6J2X - chains J and K of the 47 polymer chains in the assembly; structure by electron microscopy, 3.80 A resolution.

[Chain J]
Name: 26S proteasome regulatory subunit 8 homolog
Organism: Saccharomyces cerevisiae S288c
UniProt: Q01939 (PRS8_YEAST); residue numbers follow UniProt; this construct covers 1-405
Chain sequence (405 residues; row label = number of the first residue in the row):
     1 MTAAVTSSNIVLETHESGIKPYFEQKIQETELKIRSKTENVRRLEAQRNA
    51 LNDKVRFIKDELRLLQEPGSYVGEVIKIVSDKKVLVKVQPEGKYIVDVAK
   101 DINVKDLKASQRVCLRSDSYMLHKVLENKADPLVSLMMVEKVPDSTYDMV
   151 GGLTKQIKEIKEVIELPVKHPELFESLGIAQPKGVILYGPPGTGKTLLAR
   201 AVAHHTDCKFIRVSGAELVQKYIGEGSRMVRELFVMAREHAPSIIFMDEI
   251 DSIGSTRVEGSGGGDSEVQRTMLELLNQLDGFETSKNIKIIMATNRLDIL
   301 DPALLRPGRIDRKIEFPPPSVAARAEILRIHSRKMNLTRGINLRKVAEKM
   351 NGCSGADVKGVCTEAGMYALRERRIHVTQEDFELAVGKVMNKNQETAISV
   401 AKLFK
Disordered / not traced: 1-23, 397-405
Curated features (UniProtKB/Swiss-Prot):
  - binding site (ATP): Gly-189 to Thr-196
  - modified residue: Thr-2 (N-acetylthreonine)

[Chain K]
Name: 26S proteasome regulatory subunit 6B homolog
Organism: Saccharomyces cerevisiae S288c
UniProt: P33298 (PRS6B_YEAST); residues 1-428 here = UniProt positions 1-428
Chain sequence (428 residues; each row starts with the number of its first residue):
     1 MEELGIVTPVEKAVEEKPAVKSYASLLAQLNGTVNNNSALSNVNSDIYFK
    51 LKKLEKEYELLTLQEDYIKDEQRHLKRELKRAQEEVKRIQSVPLVIGQFL
   101 EPIDQNTGIVSSTTGMSYVVRILSTLDRELLKPSMSVALHRHSNALVDIL
   151 PPDSDSSISVMGENEKPDVTYADVGGLDMQKQEIREAVELPLVQADLYEQ
   201 IGIDPPRGVLLYGPPGTGKTMLVKAVANSTKAAFIRVNGSEFVHKYLGEG
   251 PRMVRDVFRLARENAPSIIFIDEVDSIATKRFDAQTGSDREVQRILIELL
   301 TQMDGFDQSTNVKVIMATNRADTLDPALLRPGRLDRKIEFPSLRDRRERR
   351 LIFGTIASKMSLAPEADLDSLIIRNDSLSGAVIAAIMQEAGLRAVRKNRY
   401 VILQSDLEEAYATQVKTDNTVDKFDFYK
Disordered / not traced: 1-47
Curated features (UniProtKB/Swiss-Prot):
  - binding site (ATP): Gly-213 to Thr-220
  - modified residue: Met-1 (N-acetylmethionine)
  - cross-link: Lys-280 (Glycyl lysine isopeptide (Lys-Gly) (interchain with G-Cter in ubiquitin))

[Interface between chain J and chain K]
Contacting residue pairs (90; chain J residue first):
  Glu-24(J) / Leu-51(K)
  Lys-26(J) / Glu-55(K)
  Ile-27(J) / Leu-51(K)
  Ile-27(J) / Glu-55(K)
  Thr-30(J) / Tyr-58(K)  hydrogen bond (backbone-side chain)
  Glu-31(J) / Tyr-58(K)
  Lys-33(J) / Tyr-58(K)
  Ile-34(J) / Tyr-58(K)
  Lys-37(J) / Tyr-58(K)
  Lys-37(J) / Leu-61(K)
  Lys-37(J) / Thr-62(K)
  Thr-38(J) / Leu-61(K)
  Asn-40(J) / Glu-65(K)  hydrogen bond
  Val-41(J) / Leu-61(K)
  Val-41(J) / Gln-64(K)
  Leu-44(J) / Ile-68(K)
  Leu-44(J) / Lys-69(K)
  Leu-44(J) / Gln-72(K)  hydrogen bond (backbone-side chain)
  Glu-45(J) / Ile-68(K)
  Gln-47(J) / Gln-72(K)
  Arg-48(J) / Ile-68(K)
  Arg-48(J) / Glu-71(K)
  Arg-48(J) / Gln-72(K)
  Arg-48(J) / Leu-75(K)
  Leu-51(J) / Leu-75(K)  hydrophobic
  Leu-51(J) / Leu-79(K)  hydrophobic
  Asn-52(J) / Leu-75(K)
  Lys-54(J) / Leu-79(K)
  Val-55(J) / Leu-79(K)  hydrophobic
  Ile-58(J) / Ala-82(K)
  Ile-58(J) / Gln-83(K)
  Ile-58(J) / Val-86(K)
  Ile-58(J) / Ser-124(K)
  Lys-59(J) / Glu-78(K)  salt bridge
  Glu-61(J) / Ile-122(K)
  Glu-61(J) / Leu-123(K)
  Glu-61(J) / Ser-124(K)
  Leu-62(J) / Ile-89(K)  hydrophobic
  Leu-64(J) / Arg-121(K)
  Leu-65(J) / Val-86(K)  hydrophobic
  Leu-65(J) / Ser-143(K)  hydrogen bond (backbone-side chain)
  Leu-65(J) / Ala-145(K)
  Gln-66(J) / Ser-143(K)
  Glu-67(J) / Arg-121(K)  salt bridge
  Glu-67(J) / Ser-143(K)
  Pro-68(J) / Ser-143(K)
  Ser-70(J) / Tyr-118(K)
  Ser-70(J) / Val-119(K)  hydrogen bond (backbone-backbone)
  Tyr-71(J) / Met-116(K)  hydrophobic
  Tyr-71(J) / Tyr-118(K)  hydrophobic
  Val-72(J) / Ile-109(K)  hydrophobic
  Val-72(J) / Ser-117(K)
  Val-72(J) / Val-119(K)  hydrophobic
  Gln-89(J) / Arg-290(K)
  Pro-90(J) / Gly-115(K)
  Pro-90(J) / Met-116(K)  hydrophobic
  Glu-91(J) / Met-116(K)
  Lys-124(J) / Ile-103(K)
  Leu-126(J) / Ile-103(K)  hydrophobic
  Glu-127(J) / Glu-101(K)
  Ser-135(J) / Lys-280(K)
  Ser-135(J) / Leu-296(K)
  Leu-136(J) / Lys-280(K)
  Leu-136(J) / Leu-300(K)  hydrophobic
  Leu-136(J) / Asp-325(K)
  Met-138(J) / Arg-330(K)
  Arg-212(J) / Arg-330(K)
  Ala-216(J) / Lys-280(K)
  Ala-216(J) / Phe-282(K)
  Ala-216(J) / Asp-283(K)
  Glu-217(J) / Lys-280(K)  salt bridge
  Val-219(J) / Asp-283(K)
  Gln-220(J) / Lys-280(K)
  Lys-221(J) / Gln-285(K)
  Lys-221(J) / Gly-287(K)  hydrogen bond (backbone-backbone)
  Lys-221(J) / Ser-288(K)
  Glu-249(J) / Pro-326(K)
  Glu-249(J) / Arg-330(K)  salt bridge
  Met-335(J) / Ile-201(K)
  Met-335(J) / Gly-202(K)
  Met-335(J) / Ile-203(K)  hydrophobic
  Gly-366(J) / Ile-203(K)
  Met-367(J) / Glu-186(K)
  Leu-370(J) / Leu-190(K)  hydrophobic
  Leu-370(J) / Ile-201(K)  hydrophobic
  Arg-371(J) / Gln-182(K)
  Arg-371(J) / Glu-186(K)  salt bridge
  Arg-373(J) / Leu-197(K)
  Arg-374(J) / Ile-201(K)
  Lys-388(J) / Glu-183(K)  salt bridge
Interface residues without a listed pair, chain J (60 interface residues in all): Gly-69, Ser-214, Ser-255, Thr-363, Ile-375
Interface residues without a listed pair, chain K (60 interface residues in all): Leu-54, Asp-104, Val-120, Leu-146, Tyr-198, Gln-200, Thr-286, Asp-322

[Summary]
Chain J and chain K each contribute 60 residues to their interface; the contacts include 6 hydrogen bonds and
6 salt bridges. Polar pairs include Lys-59(J)/Glu-78(K), Glu-67(J)/Arg-121(K) and Glu-217(J)/Lys-280(K).
Curated annotation (UniProt) lists 8 ATP-binding residues on chain J; 8 ATP-binding residues on chain K.
Chain J is 26S proteasome regulatory subunit 8 homolog and chain K is 26S proteasome regulatory subunit 6B
homolog, both from Saccharomyces cerevisiae S288c; the structure, Yeast proteasome in resting state (C1-a),
was determined by electron microscopy (same publication as 6J2N, 6J30, 6J2C and 6J2Q).
